4BME - chain A; structure by X-ray diffraction, 2.00 A resolution.

Chain A:
Molecule: Galectin-8
Organism: Homo sapiens
Notes: fragment: n terminal domain, residues 4-155
UniProtKB: O00214 (LEG8_HUMAN); residue numbers follow UniProt; this construct covers 4-155
Chain sequence (152 residues; numbered 4 to 155; the number before each row is that of its first residue):
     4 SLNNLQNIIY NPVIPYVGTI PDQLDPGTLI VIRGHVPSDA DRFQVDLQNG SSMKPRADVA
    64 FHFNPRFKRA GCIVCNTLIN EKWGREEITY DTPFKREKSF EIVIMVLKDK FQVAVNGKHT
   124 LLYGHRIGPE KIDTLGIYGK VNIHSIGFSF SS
Not modelled in the structure: 4-6, 72-73
Sequence notes: engineered mutation Tyr19 (Phe in O00214)
What the authors report for this chain:
  - conformationally variable residues: Ile11, Tyr13, Asn14, Pro15, Tyr19

Overview:
The paper reports conformational variability at Ile11, Tyr13 and Asn14 among others.
Chain A is Galectin-8 (Homo sapiens); the structure, Crystal structure of the N terminal domain of human
Galectin 8, F19Y mutant, was determined by X-ray diffraction together with 4BMB from the same study.
